Entry 6F1X (X-ray diffraction, 1.90 A resolution); this record covers chain A.

[Chain A]
Molecule: 7,8-dihydro-8-oxoguanine triphosphatase
Source organism: Homo sapiens
Notes: EC 3.6.1.55, 3.6.1.56
Reference sequence: P36639 (8ODP_HUMAN); residues 1-156 here correspond to UniProt positions 42-197 (UniProt number = residue number + 41)
Sequence (159 residues; row label = number of the first residue in the row; numbers below 1 keep their minus sign (Gly-2 is residue -2)):
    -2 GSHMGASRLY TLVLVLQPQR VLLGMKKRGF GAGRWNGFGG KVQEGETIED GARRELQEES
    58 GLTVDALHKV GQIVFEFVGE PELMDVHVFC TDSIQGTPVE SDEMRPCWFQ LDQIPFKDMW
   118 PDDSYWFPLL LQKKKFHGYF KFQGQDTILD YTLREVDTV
Not modelled in the structure: -2 to 2
Construct notes: expression tag (-2 to 0)
Ligand contacts: C9Q (4-(3-chlorophenyl)-N-ethyl-1H-pyrrolo[2,3-b]pyridine-2-carboxamide): Tyr7, Thr8, Leu9, Leu11, Leu20, Phe27, Trp32, Asn33, Gly34, Gly36, Gly37, Phe72, Phe74, Met81, Val83, Met116, Trp117, Asp119, Asp120, Trp123, Phe124

[In short]
Bound to chain A: compound C9Q.
Chain A is 7,8-dihydro-8-oxoguanine triphosphatase (Homo sapiens); the structure, Complex between MTH1 and
compound 7 (a 7-azaindole-2-amide derivative), was determined by X-ray diffraction together with 6F20 and 6F23
from the same study.
